PDB entry 7UV0 | electron microscopy, 3.10 A resolution | chain A

# Chain A
Protein: Sodium/iodide cotransporter
Source organism: Rattus norvegicus
UniProtKB: Q63008 (SC5A5_RAT); numbering as in UniProt (aligned over 2-618)
Sequence (694 residues; each row starts with the number of its first residue; numbers below 1 keep their minus sign (Met-15 is residue -15)):
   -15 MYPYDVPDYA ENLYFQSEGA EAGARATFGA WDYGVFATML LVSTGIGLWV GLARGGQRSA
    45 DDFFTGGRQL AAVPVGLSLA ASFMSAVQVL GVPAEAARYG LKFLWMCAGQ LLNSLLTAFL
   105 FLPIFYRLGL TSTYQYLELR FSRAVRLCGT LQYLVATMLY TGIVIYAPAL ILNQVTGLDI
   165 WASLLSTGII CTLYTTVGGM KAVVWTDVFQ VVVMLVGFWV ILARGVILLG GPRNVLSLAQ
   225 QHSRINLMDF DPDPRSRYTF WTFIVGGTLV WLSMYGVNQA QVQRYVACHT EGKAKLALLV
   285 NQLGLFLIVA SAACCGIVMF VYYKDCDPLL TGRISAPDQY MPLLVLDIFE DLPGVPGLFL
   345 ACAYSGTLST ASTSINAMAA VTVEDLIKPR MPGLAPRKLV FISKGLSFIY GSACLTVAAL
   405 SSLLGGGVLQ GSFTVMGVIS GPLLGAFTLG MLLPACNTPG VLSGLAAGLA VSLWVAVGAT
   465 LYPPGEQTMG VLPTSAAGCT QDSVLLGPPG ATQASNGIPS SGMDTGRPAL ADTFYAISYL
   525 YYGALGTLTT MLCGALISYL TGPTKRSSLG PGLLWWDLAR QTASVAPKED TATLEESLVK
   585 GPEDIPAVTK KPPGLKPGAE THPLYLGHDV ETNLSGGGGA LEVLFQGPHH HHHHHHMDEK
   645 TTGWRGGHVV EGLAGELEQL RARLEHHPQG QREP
Unresolved in the structure: -15 to 9, 37-55, 184-189, 484-509, 562-678
Cystine bridges: Cys310-Cys483
Construct notes: initiating methionine (-15); expression tag (-14 to 1, 619-678); engineered mutation Gln225 (Asn in Q63008), Gln485 (Asn in Q63008), Gln497 (Asn in Q63008)
Ion coordination: Na+: Ser69, Gln72, Tyr144
Small-molecule neighbours: 1,2-diacyl-glycerol-3-sn-phosphate (3PH): Val139, Met142, Leu143, Ile147, Ala397, Thr400, Val401, Leu404, Ser405, Leu408, Gly410, Gly411, Gln414, Gly415, Thr418, Val419, Val422, Ile423, Leu457, Ala460, Thr464
From the paper describing this entry:
  - binding site for iodide ion: Gln72, Val76, Met90, Gln94, Trp255, Val293, Leu413, Phe417
  - Na+ coordination: Ser69, Gln72, Tyr144
  - binding site for Na+: Phe417
  - conformationally variable residues (side-chain flip): Phe67, Gln72

# Overview
Bound to chain A: 1,2-diacyl-glycerol-3-sn-phosphate. The Na+ site is built by Ser69, Gln72 and Tyr144. From
the paper: a binding site for iodide ion at Gln72, Val76 and Met90 among others; a binding site for Na+ at
Phe417.
Chain A is Sodium/iodide cotransporter (Rattus norvegicus); the structure, Structure of the sodium/iodide
symporter (NIS) in complex with iodide and sodium, was determined by electron microscopy, deposited together
with 7UUY and 7UUZ.
